Entry 5VZH (X-ray diffraction, 1.95 A resolution); this record covers chains A and P of the 4 polymer chains in the assembly.

Chain A:
Protein: DNA-directed DNA/RNA polymerase mu
Source organism: Homo sapiens
Notes: EC 2.7.7.7
UniProtKB: Q9NP87 (DPOLM_HUMAN); numbering as in UniProt; present here: 134-397, 410-494
Chain sequence (354 residues; each row starts with the number of its first residue; note: 12 numbers in that range are skipped by the numbering (no residue carries them; nothing is unmodelled there)):
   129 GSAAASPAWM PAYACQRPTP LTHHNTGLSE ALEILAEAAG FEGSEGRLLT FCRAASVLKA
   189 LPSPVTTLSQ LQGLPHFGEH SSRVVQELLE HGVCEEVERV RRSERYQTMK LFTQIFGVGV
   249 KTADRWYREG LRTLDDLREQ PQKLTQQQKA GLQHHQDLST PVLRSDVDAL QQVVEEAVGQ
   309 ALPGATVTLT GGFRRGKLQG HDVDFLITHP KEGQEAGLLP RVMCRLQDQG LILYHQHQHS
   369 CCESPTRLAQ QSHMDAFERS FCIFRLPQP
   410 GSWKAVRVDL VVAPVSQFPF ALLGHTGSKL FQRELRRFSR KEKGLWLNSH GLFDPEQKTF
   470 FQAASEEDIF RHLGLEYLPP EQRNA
Unresolved in the structure: 129-137, 365-383
Differences from the reference sequence: expression tag (129-133); linker (410); engineered mutation His434 (Trp in Q9NP87)
Metal / ion sites: Na+: Thr241, Ile243, Val246 (shared with DT3(P), U5(P) of chain P); Mg2+ site 1: Asp330, Asp332, Asp418 (together with UTP, glycolic acid); Mg2+ site 2: Asp330, Asp332 (together with UTP)
Residues lining bound ligands:
  - glycolic acid (GOA): His329, Asp330, Asp332, Arg416, Asp418
  - UTP (uridine 5'-triphosphate): Gly319, Gly320, Arg323, Lys325, Gln327, Gly328, His329, Asp330, Asp332, Asp418, Gly433, His434, Thr435, Gly436, Ser437, Lys438, Gln441
UniProt features mapped onto this chain:
  - region: Arg323 to Asp332 (Involved in ssDNA binding)
  - binding site (Mg(2+)): Asp330, Asp332, Asp418
  - site: Gly433 (Responsible for the low discrimination between dNTP and rNTP)
What the authors report for this chain:
  - mutagenesis - H329A (27-fold): decreased catalytic activity
  - mutagenesis - G433A (Kd 29 uM): unchanged binding to UTP
  - mutagenesis - G433A, G433S: unchanged catalytic activity

Chain P:
Molecule: 5-nt DNA/RNA hybrid strand
Sequence (5 nucleotides; row label = number of the first residue in the row):
     1 CGTAU
Metal / ion sites: Na+: DT3, U5 (shared with Thr241(A), Ile243(A), Val246(A) of chain A)

Chain A / chain P interface:
Contacting residue pairs (19):
  Thr241(A) - U5(P)  phosphate contact
  Ile243(A) - DT3(P)  phosphate contact
  Phe244(A) - DT3(P)  sugar contact
  Phe244(A) - DA4(P)  phosphate contact
  Gly245(A) - DG2(P)  phosphate contact
  Gly245(A) - DT3(P)  hydrogen bond to the phosphate
  Val246(A) - DG2(P)  hydrogen bond to the phosphate
  Val246(A) - DT3(P)  hydrogen bond to the phosphate
  Val246(A) - U5(P)  phosphate contact
  Gly247(A) - DG2(P)  hydrogen bond to the phosphate
  Gly247(A) - DT3(P)  phosphate contact
  Lys249(A) - DC1(P)  phosphate contact
  Thr250(A) - DC1(P)  hydrogen bond to the phosphate
  Thr250(A) - DG2(P)  hydrogen bond to the phosphate
  Gln275(A) - DG2(P)  sugar contact
  His329(A) - DA4(P)  salt bridge to the phosphate
  Phe389(A) - DT3(P)  base contact
  Arg416(A) - DT3(P)  hydrogen bond to the phosphate
  Arg416(A) - DA4(P)  salt bridge to the phosphate
Also at the interface, not in a pair above, chain A (15 interface residues in all): Val248, Asp330, Asp418

In short:
15 residues of chain A and 5 residues of chain P are in contact, with 7 hydrogen bonds and 2 salt bridges.
Polar contacts include Gly245(A)-DT3(P), Val246(A)-DG2(P) and Val246(A)-DT3(P). Bound to chain A: UTP and
glycolic acid. From the paper: H329A of chain A reduces catalytic activity; G433A and G433S of chain A leave
catalytic activity unchanged.
Here chain A is DNA-directed DNA/RNA polymerase mu (Homo sapiens) and chain P is a 5-nt DNA/RNA hybrid strand.
Entry 5VZH (Post-catalytic complex of human Polymerase Mu (W434H) mutant with incoming UTP) was determined by
X-ray diffraction together with 5TWP, 5TWQ, 5TWR, 5TWS, 5VZ7, 5VZ8 and 9 further entries from the same study.
